Entry 8J6L (electron microscopy, 3.05 A resolution); this record covers chains B and H of the 5 polymer chains in the assembly.

# Chain B
Molecule: Guanine nucleotide-binding protein G(I)/G(S)/G(T) subunit beta-1
From: Homo sapiens
Reference sequence: P62873 (GBB1_HUMAN); residues 2-340 here = UniProt positions 2-340
Chain sequence (370 residues; numbered -3 to 366; the number before each row is that of its first residue; numbers below 1 keep their minus sign (Gly-3 is residue -3)):
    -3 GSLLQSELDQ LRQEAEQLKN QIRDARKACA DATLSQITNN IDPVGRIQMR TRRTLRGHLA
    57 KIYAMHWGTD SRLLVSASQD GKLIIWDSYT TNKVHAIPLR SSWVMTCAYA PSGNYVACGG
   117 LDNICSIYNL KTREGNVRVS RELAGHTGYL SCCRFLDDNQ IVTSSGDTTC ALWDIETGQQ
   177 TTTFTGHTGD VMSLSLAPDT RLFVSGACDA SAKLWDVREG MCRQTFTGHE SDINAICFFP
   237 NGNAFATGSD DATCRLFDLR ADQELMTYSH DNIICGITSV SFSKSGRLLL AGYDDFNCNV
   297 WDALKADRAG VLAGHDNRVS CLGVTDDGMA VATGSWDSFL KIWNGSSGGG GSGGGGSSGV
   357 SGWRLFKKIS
Unresolved in the structure: -3 to 1, 341-366
Sequence notes: expression tag (-3 to 1, 341-366)
Curated features (UniProtKB/Swiss-Prot):
  - modified residue: Ser2 (N-acetylserine), His266 (Phosphohistidine)

# Chain H
Molecule: SVF16
From: Homo sapiens
Chain sequence (247 residues; each row starts with the number of its first residue; note: 13 numbers in that range are skipped by the numbering (no residue carries them; nothing is unmodelled there); a row labelled like 121A-121N holds insertion residues (121A, then the next letters in order)):
     2 VQLVESGGGL VQPGGSRKLS CSASGFAFSS FGMHWVRQAP EKGLEWVAYI SSGSGTIYYA
    62 DTVKGRFTIS RDDPKNTLFL QMTSLRSEDT AMYYCVRSIY YYGSSPFDFW GQGTTLTVSA
121A-121N GGGGSGGGGSGGGG
   135 SADIVMTQAT SSVPVTPGES VSISCRSSKS LLHSNGNTYL YWFLQRPGQS PQLLIYRMSN
   195 LASGVPDRFS GSGSGTAFTL TISRLEAEDV GVYYCMQHLE YPLTFGAGTK LEL
Unresolved in the structure: 121A-121N

# Interface between chain B and chain H
Residue-residue contacts (10; chain B residue first):
  Arg68(B) with Tyr103(H)
  Leu69(B) with Tyr103(H), hydrophobic
  Val90(B) with Tyr102(H), hydrophobic
  His91(B) with Tyr102(H)
  Arg129(B) with Val2(H); Arg98(H), hydrogen bond (backbone-side chain)
  Glu130(B) with Phe27(H); Ala28(H), hydrogen bond (backbone-backbone); Phe32(H)
  Gly131(B) with Phe32(H)
Also at the interface, not in a pair above, chain B (10 interface residues in all): Asp66, Asp83, Asn132
Also at the interface, not in a pair above, chain H (8 interface residues in all): Gly26

# In short
10 residues of chain B face 8 of chain H across their interface; the contacts include 2 hydrogen bonds. Polar
pairs include Arg129(B)-Arg98(H) and Glu130(B)-Ala28(H).
Chain B is Guanine nucleotide-binding protein G(I)/G(S)/G(T) subunit beta-1 and chain H is SVF16, both from
Homo sapiens; the structure, Cryo-EM structure of thehydroxycarboxylic acid receptor 2-Gi protein complex
bound niacin, was determined by electron microscopy (same publication as 8J6I and 8J6J).
